Entry 6S3L (electron microscopy, 3.20 A resolution); this record covers chains I and K of the 11 polymer chains in the assembly.

[Chain I]
Protein: Flagellar biosynthetic protein FliQ
From: Vibrio mimicus CAIM 602
UniProt: A0A1D8S9F5 (A0A1D8S9F5_VIBMI); residue numbers follow UniProt; this construct covers 1-89
Chain sequence (89 residues; numbered 1 to 89; the number before each row is that of its first residue):
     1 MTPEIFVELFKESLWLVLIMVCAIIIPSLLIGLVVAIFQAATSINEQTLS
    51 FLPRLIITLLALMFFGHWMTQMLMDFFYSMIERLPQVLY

[Chain K]
Protein: Flagellar biosynthetic protein FlhB
From: Vibrio mimicus CAIM 602
UniProt: A0A1D8S9F8 (A0A1D8S9F8_VIBMI); numbering as in UniProt (aligned over 1-376)
Chain sequence (415 residues; numbered 1 to 415; the number before each row is that of its first residue):
     1 MAESDGQERTEEATPRRLQQAKEKGQVARSKELASVSVLVVGAVSLMWFG
    51 EALAQGLFTAMQRLFSLDREEIFDIGKLFDIIGGSLVNLLLPLLMILITL
   101 FIAALIGAAGVGGINFSAEAAMPKLSKMNPLSGFKRMFGLQSWVELLKSI
   151 LKVMLVAGVAFYLIEASQKDLFQLSLDVYPQNIFHALDILLNFVLLISCS
   201 LLVVVAIDIPFQIWQHANQLKMTKQEVKDEYKDTEGKPEVKGRIRMLQRE
   251 AAQRRMMAALPQADVIITNPEHFSVALRYKQNTDKAPVVIAKGVDHMALK
   301 IREIAREYDIAIVPAPPLARALYHTTELEQQIPDGLFVAVAQVLAFVFQL
   351 KQYRRKGGQRPKLNEENMPIPPDMRYENLYFQGQFGSWSHPQFEKGGGSG
   401 GGSGGGSWSHPQFEK
Disordered / not traced: 1-28, 222-415
Construct notes: expression tag (377-415)

[How chain I and chain K interact]
Pairs across the interface (12):
  I37(I) - M128(K)  hydrophobic
  A40(I) - K127(K)
  A40(I) - M128(K)  hydrophobic
  A41(I) - M122(K)
  A41(I) - P123(K)
  A41(I) - K124(K)  hydrogen bond (backbone-backbone)
  A41(I) - K127(K)
  T42(I) - A120(K)
  T42(I) - A121(K)
  T42(I) - P123(K)
  S43(I) - A120(K)  hydrogen bond (side chain-backbone)
  S43(I) - K127(K)

[Overview]
The interface between chain I and chain K involves 5 residues on one side and 7 on the other, with 2 hydrogen
bonds. Among the polar pairs are S43(I)-A120(K) and A41(I)-K124(K).
Here chain I is Flagellar biosynthetic protein FliQ and chain K is Flagellar biosynthetic protein FlhB, both
from Vibrio mimicus CAIM 602. Entry 6S3L (Structure of the core of the flagellar export apparatus from Vibrio
mimicus, the FliPQR-FlhB complex) was determined by electron microscopy together with 6S3R and 6S3S from the
same study.
